Entry 6KW4 (electron microscopy, 7.55 A resolution (low resolution: residue-level contacts below are approximate; hydrogen-bond / salt-bridge calls are withheld)); this record covers chains Q and U of the 28 polymer chains in the assembly.

Chain Q:
Molecule: Histone H3.2
Organism: Xenopus laevis
Reference sequence: P84233 (H32_XENLA); residues 0-135 here correspond to UniProt positions 1-136 (UniProt number = residue number + 1)
Chain sequence (136 residues; each row starts with the number of its first residue; numbering starts at 0):
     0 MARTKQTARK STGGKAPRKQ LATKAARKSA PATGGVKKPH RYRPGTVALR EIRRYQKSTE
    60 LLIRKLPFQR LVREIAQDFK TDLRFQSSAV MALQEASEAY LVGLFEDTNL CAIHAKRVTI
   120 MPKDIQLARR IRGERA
Not modelled in the structure: 0-39, 135
UniProt features mapped onto this chain:
  - modified residue: Arg2 (Asymmetric dimethylarginine), Thr3 (Phosphothreonine), Lys4 (Allysine), Gln5 (5-glutamyl dopamine), Thr6 (Phosphothreonine), Arg8 (Citrulline), Lys9 (N6,N6,N6-trimethyllysine), Ser10 (ADP-ribosylserine), Thr11 (Phosphothreonine), Lys14 (N6-(2-hydroxyisobutyryl)lysine), Arg17 (Asymmetric dimethylarginine), Lys18 (N6-(2-hydroxyisobutyryl)lysine), Lys23 (N6-(2-hydroxyisobutyryl)lysine), Arg26 (Citrulline), Lys27 (N6,N6,N6-trimethyllysine), Ser28 (ADP-ribosylserine), Lys36 (N6,N6,N6-trimethyllysine), Lys37 (N6-methyllysine), Tyr41 (Phosphotyrosine), Lys56 (N6,N6,N6-trimethyllysine) and 8 more in UniProt
  - lipidation: Cys110 (S-palmitoyl cysteine)

Chain U:
Molecule: DNA 167
Sequence (167 nucleotides; numbered 1 to 167; the number before each row is that of its first residue):
     1 GATGAGAATC CCGGTGCCGA GGCCGCTCAA TTGGTCGTAG ACAGCTCTAG CACCGCTTAA
    61 ACGCACGTAC GCGCTGTCCC CCGCGTTTTA ACCGCCAAGG GGATTACTCC CTAGTCTCCA
   121 GGCACGTGTC AGATATATAC ATCCTGAAGC TTGTCGAGAA GTACTAG
Not modelled in the structure: 1, 158-167

How chain Q and chain U interact:
Residue-residue contacts (15; chain Q residue first):
  Arg40(Q) with DA65(U)
  Pro43(Q) with DA69(U)
  Arg63(Q) with DA61(U)
  Arg72(Q) with DC51(U)
  Arg83(Q) with DG50(U); DC51(U)
  Phe84(Q) with DC51(U)
  Gln85(Q) with DG50(U)
  Lys115(Q) with DG71(U)
  Arg116(Q) with DG71(U); DC72(U)
  Val117(Q) with DG71(U)
  Thr118(Q) with DC70(U); DG71(U)
  Met120(Q) with DC72(U)
Interface residues without a listed pair, chain Q (13 interface residues in all): Leu82
Interface residues without a listed pair, chain U (13 interface residues in all): DA52, DA60, DC66, DG67, DT68

Overview:
The chain Q/chain U interface involves 13 residues from each chain.
Chain Q is Histone H3.2 (Xenopus laevis) and chain U is DNA 167; the structure, The ClassB RSC-Nucleosome
Complex, was determined by electron microscopy, deposited together with 6K15 and 6KW3.
